Entry 3Q09 (X-ray diffraction, 3.00 A resolution); this record covers chains A and D of the 5 polymer chains in the assembly.

Chain A (and D):
Name: Chlorite dismutase
Source organism: Dechloromonas aromatica
Notes: EC 1.13.11.49; chain D of this document is another copy of the same molecule, construct and numbering; everything in this record applies to it too
UniProtKB: Q47CX0 (Q47CX0_DECAR); residues 1-248 here correspond to UniProt positions 35-282 (UniProt number = residue number + 34)
Amino-acid sequence (248 residues; row label = number of the first residue in the row):
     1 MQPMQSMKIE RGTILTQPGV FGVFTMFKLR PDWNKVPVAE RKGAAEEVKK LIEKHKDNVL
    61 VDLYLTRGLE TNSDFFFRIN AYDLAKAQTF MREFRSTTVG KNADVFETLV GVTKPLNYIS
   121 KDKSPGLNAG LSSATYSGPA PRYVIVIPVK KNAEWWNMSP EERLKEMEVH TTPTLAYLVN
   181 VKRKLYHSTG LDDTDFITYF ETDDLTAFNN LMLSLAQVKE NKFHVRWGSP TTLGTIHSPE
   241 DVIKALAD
Not modelled in the structure: 1-7
Ion coordination: Ca2+ site 1: Glu70, Thr231 (shared with Asp192(D) of chain D); heme Fe: His170 (together with nitrite ion); Ca2+ site 2: Asp192 (shared with 2 residues of chain E)
Ligand contacts:
  - heme (HEM): Pro115, Leu116, Asn117, Tyr118, Ile119, Leu131, Ile147, Val149, Lys151, Trp155, Trp156, Met167, His170, Thr171, Thr174, Leu175, Tyr177, Leu178, Arg183, Leu185, Phe196, Thr198, Phe200, Leu211, Met212, Leu215, Glu220, Trp227
  - nitrite ion (NO2): His170, Arg183, Lys184, Leu185, Thr198, Phe200
UniProt features mapped onto this chain:
  - active site: Arg183 (Proton acceptor)
  - binding site (Ca(2+)): Glu70, Asp192, Thr231
  - binding site (heme): His170
What the authors report for this chain:
  - heme coordination: His170
  - contacts within the chain: His170-Glu220 (hydrogen bond)
  - Ca2+ coordination: Asp192
  - binding site for nitrite ion: Arg183
  - conformationally variable residues (order/disorder transition): Val218 to Pro230

Chain A / chain D interface:
Contacting residue pairs (57):
  Pro31(A) - Arg30(D)
  Asn34(A) - Lys101(D)
  Leu65(A) - Gln88(D)  hydrogen bond (backbone-side chain)
  Leu65(A) - Arg92(D)
  Thr66(A) - Gln88(D)
  Arg67(A) - Gln88(D)  hydrogen bond (backbone-side chain)
  Arg67(A) - Arg92(D)
  Arg67(A) - Arg95(D)
  Gly68(A) - Met91(D)
  Leu69(A) - Leu84(D)  hydrophobic
  Leu69(A) - Gln88(D)
  Leu69(A) - Thr108(D)
  Glu70(A) - Thr108(D)
  Glu70(A) - Asp192(D)
  Thr71(A) - Val105(D)
  Thr71(A) - Phe106(D)
  Thr71(A) - Glu107(D)
  Thr71(A) - Thr108(D)  hydrogen bond
  Asp74(A) - Arg95(D)  salt bridge
  Arg142(A) - Asp83(D)  salt bridge
  Arg142(A) - Ala85(D)
  Tyr143(A) - Asp83(D)  hydrogen bond
  Tyr143(A) - Leu84(D)  hydrogen bond (side chain-backbone)
  Tyr143(A) - Ala85(D)  hydrogen bond (side chain-backbone)
  Ile145(A) - Gly190(D)
  Leu205(A) - Phe21(D)  hydrophobic
  Leu205(A) - Leu84(D)  hydrophobic
  Leu205(A) - Leu191(D)
  Phe208(A) - Gly190(D)
  Asn209(A) - Lys114(D)  hydrogen bond
  Asn209(A) - Ser188(D)
  Asn209(A) - Thr189(D)  hydrogen bond (side chain-backbone)
  Asn210(A) - Lys114(D)  hydrogen bond
  Met212(A) - Gly190(D)
  Leu213(A) - Lys114(D)
  Leu213(A) - Trp156(D)  hydrophobic
  Leu213(A) - Thr189(D)
  Ala216(A) - Trp156(D)
  Ala216(A) - Asn157(D)
  Gln217(A) - Trp156(D)
  Gln217(A) - Asn157(D)
  Val218(A) - Asn157(D)  hydrogen bond (backbone-side chain)
  Lys219(A) - Asn157(D)
  Asn221(A) - Ala153(D)
  Lys222(A) - Ala153(D)
  Lys222(A) - Glu154(D)  salt bridge
  Gly228(A) - Asp193(D)
  Ser229(A) - Asp193(D)  hydrogen bond (backbone-side chain)
  Pro230(A) - Asp193(D)
  Thr231(A) - Gly190(D)
  Thr231(A) - Asp192(D)
  Thr231(A) - Asp193(D)  hydrogen bond
  Leu233(A) - Leu84(D)  hydrophobic
  Leu233(A) - Leu191(D)
  Thr235(A) - Gln88(D)
  Ala245(A) - Arg92(D)  hydrogen bond (backbone-side chain)
  Asp248(A) - Ser96(D)  hydrogen bond (backbone-side chain)
Interface residues without a listed pair, chain A (36 interface residues in all): Ile147, Thr206, Trp227
Interface residues without a listed pair, chain D (33 interface residues in all): Val23, Asp104, Val110, Val112, Lys150, Arg163, His187

Summary:
36 residues of chain A face 33 of chain D across their interface; the contacts include 14 hydrogen bonds and 3
salt bridges. Polar pairs include Asp74(A)-Arg95(D), Arg142(A)-Asp83(D) and Lys222(A)-Glu154(D). Ligands of
chain A: heme and nitrite ion. From the paper: a binding site for nitrite ion at Arg183(A); heme coordination
by His170(A).
Both chains are Chlorite dismutase (Dechloromonas aromatica). Entry 3Q09 (Crystal Structure of Chlorite
Dismutase from D. Aromatica at pH 9.0) was determined by X-ray diffraction together with 3Q08 from the same
study.
